Entry 6J6H (electron microscopy, 3.60 A resolution); this record covers chains c and E of the 41 polymer chains in the assembly.

Chain c:
Molecule: Pre-mRNA-splicing factor CEF1
Source organism: Saccharomyces cerevisiae (strain ATCC 204508 / S288c)
UniProtKB: Q03654 (CEF1_YEAST); residues 1-590 here = UniProt positions 1-590
Amino-acid sequence (590 residues; each row starts with the number of its first residue):
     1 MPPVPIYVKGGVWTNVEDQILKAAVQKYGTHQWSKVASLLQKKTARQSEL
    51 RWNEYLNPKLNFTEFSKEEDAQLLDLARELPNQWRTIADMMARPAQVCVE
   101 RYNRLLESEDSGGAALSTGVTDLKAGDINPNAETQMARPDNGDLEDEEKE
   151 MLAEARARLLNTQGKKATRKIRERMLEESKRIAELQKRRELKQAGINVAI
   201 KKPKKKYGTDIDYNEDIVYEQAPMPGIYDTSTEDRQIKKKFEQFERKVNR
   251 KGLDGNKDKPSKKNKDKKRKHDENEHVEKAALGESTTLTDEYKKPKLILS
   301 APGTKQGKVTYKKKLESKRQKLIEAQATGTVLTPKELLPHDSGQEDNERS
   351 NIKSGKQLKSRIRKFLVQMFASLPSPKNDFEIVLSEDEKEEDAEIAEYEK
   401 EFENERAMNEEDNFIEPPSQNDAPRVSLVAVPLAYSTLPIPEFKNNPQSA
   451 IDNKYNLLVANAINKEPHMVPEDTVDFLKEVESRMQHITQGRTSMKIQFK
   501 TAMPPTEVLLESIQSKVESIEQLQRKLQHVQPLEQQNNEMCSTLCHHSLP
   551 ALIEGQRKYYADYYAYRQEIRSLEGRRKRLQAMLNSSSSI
Disordered / not traced: 1-8, 112-144, 254-331, 366-369, 383, 402-410, 421, 439-443, 470-481, 588-590
Curated features (UniProtKB/Swiss-Prot):
  - DNA-binding region (H-T-H motif): Trp33 to Leu56, Trp84 to Leu106
  - region: Ala460 to Gln490 (Interaction with PRP19 and self-interaction)
  - mutagenesis: Trp33 (W33G: No effect. Slower growth and thermosensitivity; when associated with G-84. Complete loss of function; when associated with G-52 and G-84. Complete loss of function; when associated with G-52 ...), Trp52 (W52G: No effect. Slower growth and thermosensitivity; when associated with G-84. Complete loss of function; when associated with G-33 and G-84. Complete loss of function; when associated with G-33 ...), Trp84 (W84G: No effect. Slower growth and thermosensitivity; when associated with G-33 or G-52. Complete loss of function; when associated with G-33 and G-52 or G-52 and Y-102. Complete loss of function ...), Tyr102 (Y102G: No effect. Slower growth and thermosensitivity; when associated with G-52 or G-84. Complete loss of function; when associated with G-33; G-52 and G-84)

Chain E:
Molecule: U6 snRNA
Source organism: Saccharomyces cerevisiae S288c
Sequence (112 nucleotides; numbered 1 to 112; the number before each row is that of its first residue):
     1 GUUCGCGAAGUAACCCUUCGUGGACAUUUGGUCAAUUUGAAACAAUACAG
    51 AGAUGAUCAGCAGUUCCCCUGCAUAAGGAUGAACCGUUUUACAAAGAGAU
   101 UUAUUUCGUUUU
Disordered / not traced: 104-112
Metal / ion sites: Mg2+ site 1: C61, G77; Mg2+ site 2: G78, U80; Mg2+ site 3 near U80 (its only coordinating residue here); Mg2+ site 4 near G81 (its only coordinating residue here)
From the paper describing this entry:
  - Mg2+ coordination: G78, U80

Interface between chain c and chain E:
Pairs across the interface - 20 pairs, chain c then chain E:
  Tyr28(c) with G55(E), hydrogen bond to the phosphate
  Ser34(c) with G55(E), base contact
  Lys35(c) with U54(E), sugar contact; G55(E), base contact
  Ser38(c) with G55(E), base contact
  Arg158(c) with G55(E), hydrogen bond to the sugar
  Lys165(c) with A53(E), hydrogen bond to the phosphate; U54(E), base contact
  Lys166(c) with G52(E), salt bridge to the phosphate; A83(E), salt bridge to the phosphate; C85(E), base contact
  Ala167(c) with C85(E), sugar contact
  Arg169(c) with G52(E), salt bridge to the phosphate
  Lys170(c) with C84(E), salt bridge to the phosphate
  Arg172(c) with G50(E), salt bridge to the phosphate
  Arg174(c) with G86(E), hydrogen bond to the sugar
  Tyr207(c) with C66(E), sugar contact; C67(E), sugar contact
  Ile211(c) with C66(E), base contact
  Tyr219(c) with C66(E), hydrogen bond to the base
Interface residues without a listed pair, chain c (17 interface residues in all): Gln163, Gly164
Interface residues without a listed pair, chain E (14 interface residues in all): A51, C68, A79

Summary:
Chain c and chain E form an interface of 17 and 14 residues respectively, with 5 hydrogen bonds and 5 salt
bridges. Polar contacts include Tyr219(c)-C66(E), Arg158(c)-G55(E) and Arg174(c)-G86(E). C61(E) and G77(E)
coordinate Mg2+ site 1. Curated annotation (UniProt) lists 4 mutagenesis sites on chain c. From the paper:
Mg2+ coordination by G78(E) and U80(E).
Here chain c is Pre-mRNA-splicing factor CEF1 (Saccharomyces cerevisiae (strain ATCC 204508 / S288c)) and
chain E is U6 snRNA (Saccharomyces cerevisiae S288c). Entry 6J6H (Cryo-EM structure of the yeast B*-a1 complex
at an average resolution of 3.6 angstrom) was determined by electron microscopy, deposited together with 6J6G,
6J6N and 6J6Q.
